Entry 8FMN (X-ray diffraction, 3.10 A resolution); this record covers chains A and C of the 3 polymer chains in the assembly.

== Chain A ==
Molecule: Troponin C, slow skeletal and cardiac muscles
Source organism: Homo sapiens
Reference sequence: P63316 (TNNC1_HUMAN); residue numbers follow UniProt; this construct covers 1-161
Chain sequence (164 residues; each row starts with the number of its first residue; numbers below 1 keep their minus sign (Gln-2 is residue -2)):
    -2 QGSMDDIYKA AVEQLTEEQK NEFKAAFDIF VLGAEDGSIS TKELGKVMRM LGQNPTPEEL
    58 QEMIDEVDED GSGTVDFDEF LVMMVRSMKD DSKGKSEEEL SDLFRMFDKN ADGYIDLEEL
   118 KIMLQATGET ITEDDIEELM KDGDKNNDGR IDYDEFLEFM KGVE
Unresolved in the structure: -2 to 0, 86-90
Sequence notes: expression tag (-2 to 0); conflict Ser35 (Cys in P63316), Ser84 (Cys in P63316), Glu115 (Asp in P63316)
Metal / ion sites: Ca2+ site 1: Asp65, Asp67, Thr71, Glu76; Ca2+ site 2: Asp105, Asn107, Asp109, Tyr111, Glu116; Ca2+ site 3: Asp141, Asn143, Asp145, Arg147, Glu152
Curated features (UniProtKB/Swiss-Prot):
  - binding site (Ca(2+)): Asp65, Asp67, Ser69, Thr71, Glu76, Asp105, Asn107, Asp109, Tyr111, Glu116, Asp141, Asn143, Asp145, Arg147, Glu152
  - modified residue: Met1 (N-acetylmethionine), Ser98 (Phosphoserine)
  - natural variant: Ala8 (A8V: In CMH13), Leu29 (L29Q: In CMH13), Glu134 (E134D: In CMH13), Asp145 (D145E: In CMH13), Gly159 (G159D: In CMD1Z)

== Chain C ==
Molecule: Troponin I, cardiac muscle
Source organism: Homo sapiens
Reference sequence: P19429 (TNNI3_HUMAN); residues 32-166 here = UniProt positions 32-166
Chain sequence (135 residues; each row starts with the number of its first residue):
    32 EPHAKKKSKI SASRKLQLKT LLLQIAKQEL EREAEERRGE KGRALSTRAQ PLELAGLGFA
    92 ELQDLARQLH ARVDKVDEER YDIEAKVTKN ITEIADLTQK IFDLRGKFKR PTLRRVRISA
   152 DAMMQALLGA RAKES
Unresolved in the structure: 32-38, 86-87, 136-149, 160-166
Sequence notes: conflict Ala80 (Cys in P19429), Ala97 (Cys in P19429)
Curated features (UniProtKB/Swiss-Prot):
  - region: Thr129 to Ile149 (Involved in binding TNC and actin)
  - modified residue: Ser42 (Phosphoserine), Ser44 (Phosphoserine), Thr51 (Phosphothreonine), Ser77 (Phosphoserine), Thr78 (Phosphothreonine), Thr129 (Phosphothreonine), Thr143 (Phosphothreonine), Ser150 (Phosphoserine), Ser166 (Phosphoserine)
  - natural variant: Lys36 (K36Q: In CMD1FF), Pro82 (P82S: Risk factor for CMH7), Ala116 (A116G: In CMD1FF), Arg141 (R141Q: In CMH7), Leu144 (L144Q: In RCM1), Arg145 (R145G: In CMH7; R145W: In RCM1), Ala157 (A157V: In CMH7), Arg162 (R162P: In CMH7; R162Q: In CMH7), Ser166 (S166F: In CMH7)

== Interface between chain A and chain C ==
Pairs across the interface - 57 pairs, chain A then chain C:
  Asp3(A) with Ala43(C); Lys46(C), salt bridge
  Ile4(A) with Leu47(C), hydrophobic
  Ala7(A) with Ala43(C); Ser44(C); Leu47(C), hydrophobic
  Glu10(A) with Ser42(C); Ala43(C); Ser44(C)
  Gln11(A) with Ser44(C)
  Glu19(A) with Met155(C); Leu159(C)
  Phe20(A) with Met155(C), hydrophobic
  Ala23(A) with Met155(C), hydrophobic; Leu158(C); Leu159(C), hydrophobic
  Ile26(A) with Leu158(C), hydrophobic; Leu159(C), hydrophobic
  Leu48(A) with Ala153(C); Met154(C), hydrophobic; Ala157(C), hydrophobic
  Met81(A) with Met154(C), hydrophobic
  Ser84(A) with Ala151(C)
  Leu100(A) with Leu54(C), hydrophobic; Ala57(C); Lys58(C)
  Arg102(A) with Leu61(C); Glu64(C), salt bridge
  Met103(A) with Ala57(C); Glu60(C); Leu61(C), hydrophobic; Glu64(C)
  Phe104(A) with Leu53(C), hydrophobic
  Met120(A) with Leu53(C), hydrophobic; Ile56(C); Ala57(C), hydrophobic; Glu60(C)
  Leu121(A) with Leu53(C), hydrophobic
  Ala123(A) with Ile56(C), hydrophobic
  Thr124(A) with Leu52(C)
  Thr127(A) with Arg45(C), hydrogen bond (backbone-side chain)
  Asp131(A) with Lys40(C)
  Asp132(A) with Ile41(C); Arg45(C), salt bridge; Leu49(C)
  Glu135(A) with Ser39(C); Lys40(C); Ile41(C)
  Leu136(A) with Lys46(C); Leu49(C), hydrophobic
  Asp139(A) with Lys46(C), salt bridge
  Phe156(A) with Lys50(C)
  Met157(A) with Leu54(C), hydrophobic
  Val160(A) with Lys50(C); Thr51(C); Leu54(C), hydrophobic
  Glu161(A) with Thr51(C)
Interface residues without a listed pair, chain A (42 interface residues in all): Lys6, Ala22, Phe27, Phe77, Met85, Lys92, Leu97, Asp99, Leu117, Glu126, Ile128, Phe153
Interface residues without a listed pair, chain C (30 interface residues in all): Gln48, Ser150

== Overview ==
42 residues of chain A and 30 residues of chain C are in contact; the contacts include 1 hydrogen bond and 4
salt bridges. Polar contacts include Asp3(A)-Lys46(C), Arg102(A)-Glu64(C) and Asp132(A)-Arg45(C). Curated
annotation (UniProt) lists 15 Ca2+-binding residues on chain A.
Chain A is Troponin C, slow skeletal and cardiac muscles and chain C is Troponin I, cardiac muscle, both from
Homo sapiens; the structure, Complex structure of K210 deletion Troponin complex, was determined by X-ray
diffraction.
